Entry 8TJO (electron microscopy, 3.61 A resolution); this record covers chains C and D of the 6 polymer chains in the assembly.

== Chain C ==
Name: Antibody Fragment 1B2, Heavy Chain
Organism: Homo sapiens
Notes: antibody fragment or engineered binder
Chain sequence (249 residues; numbered 1 to 249; the number before each row is that of its first residue):
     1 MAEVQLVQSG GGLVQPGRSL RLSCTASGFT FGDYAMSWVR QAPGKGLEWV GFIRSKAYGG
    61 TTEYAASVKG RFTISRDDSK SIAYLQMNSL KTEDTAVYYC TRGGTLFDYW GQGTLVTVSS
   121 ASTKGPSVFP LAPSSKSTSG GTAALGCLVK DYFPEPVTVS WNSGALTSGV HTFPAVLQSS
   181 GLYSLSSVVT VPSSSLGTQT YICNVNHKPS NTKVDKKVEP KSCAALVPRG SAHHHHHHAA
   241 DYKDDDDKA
Disordered / not traced: 1-2, 136-142, 194-199, 221-249
Disulfide bonds: Cys24-Cys100

== Chain D ==
Name: Antibody Fragment 1B2, Light Chain
Organism: Homo sapiens
Notes: antibody fragment or engineered binder
Chain sequence (236 residues; numbered 1 to 236; the number before each row is that of its first residue):
     1 LFAIPLVVPF YSHSALDVVM TQSPLSLPVT PGEPASISCR SSQSLLHSNG YNYLDWYLQK
    61 PGQSPQLLIY LGSNRASGVP DRFSGSGSGT DFTLKISRVE AEDVGVYYCM QSLQTPRLTF
   121 GPGTKVDIKR TVAAPSVFIF PPSDEQLKSG TASVVCLLNN FYPRGAKVQW KVDNALQSGN
   181 SQESVTEQDS KDSTYSLSST LTLSKADYEK HKVYACEVTH QGLSSPVTKS FNRGEC
Disordered / not traced: 1-16, 173-176, 210-214, 232-236
Disulfide bonds: Cys39-Cys109, Cys156-Cys216

== Chain C / chain D interface ==
Residue-residue contacts (36):
  Leu47(C) - Thr119(D)
  Leu47(C) - Phe120(D)  hydrogen bond (backbone-backbone)
  Glu48(C) - Thr119(D)
  Trp49(C) - Arg117(D)
  Thr105(C) - Ser112(D)
  Thr105(C) - Arg117(D)  hydrogen bond (backbone-side chain)
  Leu106(C) - Tyr57(D)
  Leu106(C) - Leu67(D)  hydrophobic
  Phe107(C) - Tyr57(D)  hydrogen bond (backbone-side chain)
  Phe107(C) - Phe120(D)  hydrophobic
  Trp110(C) - Pro65(D)
  Gly111(C) - Ser64(D)  hydrogen bond (backbone-side chain)
  Ser127(C) - Gln146(D)  hydrogen bond
  Val128(C) - Gln146(D)  hydrogen bond (backbone-side chain)
  Phe129(C) - Gln146(D)
  Phe129(C) - Leu147(D)  hydrophobic
  Pro130(C) - Glu145(D)
  Pro130(C) - Gln146(D)
  Leu131(C) - Phe140(D)  hydrophobic
  Leu131(C) - Glu145(D)
  Ala143(C) - Leu157(D)
  Ala144(C) - Phe140(D)
  Ala144(C) - Leu157(D)
  Leu145(C) - Phe140(D)  hydrophobic
  Leu145(C) - Leu147(D)  hydrophobic
  Leu145(C) - Ser153(D)
  Leu145(C) - Val155(D)
  Phe173(C) - Ser184(D)
  Phe173(C) - Ser196(D)
  Phe173(C) - Ser198(D)
  Pro174(C) - Ser184(D)
  Pro174(C) - Val185(D)
  Val176(C) - Gln182(D)
  Gln178(C) - Gln182(D)
  Val188(C) - Leu157(D)  hydrophobic
  Pro192(C) - Phe138(D)  hydrophobic
Also at the interface, not in a pair above, chain C (31 interface residues in all): Tyr99, Asp108, Gln112, Ser135, Lys150, Ala175, Leu177, Ser186, Thr190
Also at the interface, not in a pair above, chain D (26 interface residues in all): Asp55, Tyr70, Pro142, Thr151, Asn159

== In short ==
31 residues of chain C and 26 residues of chain D are in contact; the contacts include 6 hydrogen bonds. Among
the polar pairs are Thr105(C)-Arg117(D), Phe107(C)-Tyr57(D) and Gly111(C)-Ser64(D).
Chain C is Antibody Fragment 1B2, Heavy Chain and chain D is Antibody Fragment 1B2, Light Chain, both from
Homo sapiens; the structure, Crosslinked 6-deoxyerythronolide B synthase (DEBS) Module 1 in complex with
antibody fragment 1B2: Crosslinked Intra-State 1, was determined by electron microscopy, deposited together
with 8TPW, 8TPX, 8TKO, 8TJN and 8TJP.
